Entry 3VR5 (X-ray diffraction, 3.90 A resolution); this record covers chains G and H of the 8 polymer chains in the assembly.

Chain G:
Name: V-type sodium ATPase subunit D
Organism: Enterococcus hirae
Notes: EC 3.6.3.15
Chain sequence (217 residues; each row starts with the number of its first residue; numbers below 1 keep their minus sign (Gly-6 is residue -6)):
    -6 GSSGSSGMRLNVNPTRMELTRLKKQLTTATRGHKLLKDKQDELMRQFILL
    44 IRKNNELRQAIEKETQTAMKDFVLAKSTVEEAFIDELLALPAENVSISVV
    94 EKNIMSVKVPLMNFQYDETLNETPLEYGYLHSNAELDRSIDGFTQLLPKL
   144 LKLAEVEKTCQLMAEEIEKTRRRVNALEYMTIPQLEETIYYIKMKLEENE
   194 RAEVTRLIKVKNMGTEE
Disordered / not traced: -6 to 5, 68-75, 84-85, 89-91, 108-131, 207-210
Modified positions: Mse1 (selenomethionine); Mse10, Mse37, Mse62, Mse98, Mse105, Mse156, Mse173, Mse187, Mse206 (selenomethionine; parent Met)

Chain H:
Name: V-type sodium ATPase subunit G
Organism: Enterococcus hirae
Notes: EC 3.6.3.15
UniProtKB: P43455 (NTPG_ENTHR); residues 1-103 here = UniProt positions 1-103
Chain sequence (115 residues; numbered 1 to 115; the number before each row is that of its first residue):
     1 MTYKIGVVGDKDSVSPFRLFGFDVQHGTTKTEIRKTIDEMAKNEYGVIYI
    51 TEQCANLVPETIERYKGQLTPAIILIPSHQGTLGIGLEEIQNSVEKAVGQ
   101 NILSGPSSGENLYFQ
Disordered / not traced: 1, 27-28, 67-70, 102-115
Modified positions: Mse1 (selenomethionine); Mse40 (selenomethionine; parent Met)
Sequence notes: expression tag (104-115)

Interface between chain G and chain H:
Contacting residue pairs (27):
  Mse37(G) with Ala97(H); Val98(H), hydrophobic
  Phe40(G) with Ala97(H), hydrophobic
  Ile41(G) with Val98(H), hydrophobic
  Ile44(G) with Ile90(H), hydrophobic; Val94(H), hydrophobic
  Arg51(G) with Leu75(H), hydrogen bond (side chain-backbone); Ile76(H); Gly86(H); Leu87(H)
  Glu55(G) with Pro77(H)
  Thr58(G) with Pro77(H)
  Gln59(G) with Pro77(H); Ser78(H); Gly81(H); Thr82(H)
  Mse62(G) with Ser13(H); Pro77(H); Ser78(H); His79(H)
  Glu86(G) with Phe20(H)
  Thr137(G) with Phe20(H)
  Leu143(G) with Tyr49(H), hydrogen bond (backbone-side chain)
  Leu144(G) with Tyr49(H)
  Ala147(G) with Ile74(H), hydrophobic
  Gln154(G) with Lys66(H)
  Glu161(G) with Lys96(H)
Other interface residues (no listed pair), chain G (23 interface residues in all): Asn47, Asn48, Mse105, Phe107, Phe136, Glu150, Lys151
Other interface residues (no listed pair), chain H (27 interface residues in all): Ile5, Val14, Leu19, Val47, Ala72, Ile73, Gln80, Ser93

Overview:
23 residues of chain G face 27 of chain H across their interface; the contacts include 2 hydrogen bonds. Among
the polar pairs are Arg51(G)-Leu75(H) and Leu143(G)-Tyr49(H).
Here chain G is V-type sodium ATPase subunit D and chain H is V-type sodium ATPase subunit G, both from
Enterococcus hirae. Entry 3VR5 (Crystal structure of nucleotide-free Enterococcus hirae V1-ATPase [eV1(L)])
was determined by X-ray diffraction (same publication as 3VR2, 3VR3 and 3VR4).
